PDB entry 9GO6 | electron microscopy, 2.90 A resolution | chains 6 and 8 of the 50 polymer chains in the assembly

# Chain 6 (and 8)
Molecule: Flagellar hook protein FlgE
Source organism: Salmonella enterica
Notes: chain 8 of this document is another copy of the same molecule, construct and numbering; everything in this record applies to it too
UniProt: A0A663DET8 (A0A663DET8_SALER); residues 1-403 here = UniProt positions 1-403
Sequence (403 residues; numbered 1 to 403; the number before each row is that of its first residue):
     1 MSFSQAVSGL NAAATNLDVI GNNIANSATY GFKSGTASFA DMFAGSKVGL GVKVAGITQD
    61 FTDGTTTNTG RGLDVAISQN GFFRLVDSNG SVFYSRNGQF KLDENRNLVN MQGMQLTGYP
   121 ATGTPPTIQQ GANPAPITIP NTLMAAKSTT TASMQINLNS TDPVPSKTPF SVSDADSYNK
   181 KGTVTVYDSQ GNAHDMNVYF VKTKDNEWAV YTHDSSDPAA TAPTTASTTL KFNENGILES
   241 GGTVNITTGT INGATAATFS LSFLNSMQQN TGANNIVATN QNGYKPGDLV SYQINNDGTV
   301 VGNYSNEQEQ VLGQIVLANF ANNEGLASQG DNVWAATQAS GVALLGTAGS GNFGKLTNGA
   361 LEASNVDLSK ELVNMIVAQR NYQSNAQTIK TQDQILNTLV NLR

# How chain 6 and chain 8 interact
Contacting residue pairs (68; chain 6 residue first):
  Asn16(6) - Lys47(8)
  Asp18(6) - Met1(8)  hydrogen bond (side chain-backbone)
  Asp18(6) - Ser2(8)  hydrogen bond (side chain-backbone)
  Asp18(6) - Gln5(8)
  Val19(6) - Lys47(8)
  Val19(6) - Val48(8)
  Val19(6) - Gly49(8)
  Gly21(6) - Gln5(8)
  Asn22(6) - Gln5(8)
  Asn22(6) - Leu50(8)
  Asn22(6) - Gly51(8)  hydrogen bond (side chain-backbone)
  Asn23(6) - Val48(8)
  Ile24(6) - Ser384(8)
  Ile24(6) - Asn385(8)
  Ala25(6) - Gln5(8)
  Ala25(6) - Val52(8)
  Asn26(6) - Phe39(8)
  Asn26(6) - Ala40(8)  hydrogen bond (side chain-backbone)
  Asn26(6) - Asp41(8)  hydrogen bond (side chain-backbone)
  Asn26(6) - Phe43(8)
  Asn26(6) - Val52(8)
  Ala28(6) - Phe39(8)  hydrophobic
  Thr29(6) - Phe39(8)
  Phe32(6) - Asp41(8)
  Phe32(6) - Phe43(8)  hydrophobic
  Phe32(6) - Val48(8)  hydrophobic
  Thr36(6) - Lys47(8)
  Gly56(6) - Lys47(8)
  Arg71(6) - Thr58(8)
  Arg71(6) - Glu324(8)  salt bridge
  Gln99(6) - Ser38(8)  hydrogen bond
  Phe100(6) - Glu324(8)
  Lys101(6) - Asn322(8)
  Lys101(6) - Glu324(8)
  Leu102(6) - Asn322(8)
  Glu104(6) - Ala321(8)
  Glu104(6) - Gln338(8)
  Glu104(6) - Ala339(8)
  Met111(6) - Ser38(8)
  Val290(6) - Asn352(8)
  Ala327(6) - Gly45(8)
  Ser328(6) - Phe43(8)
  Ser328(6) - Gly45(8)  hydrogen bond (side chain-backbone)
  Ser328(6) - Ser46(8)
  Ser328(6) - Lys47(8)
  Ser328(6) - Val48(8)  hydrogen bond (side chain-backbone)
  Gln329(6) - Phe43(8)
  Gln329(6) - Gly45(8)
  Gly330(6) - Phe43(8)  hydrogen bond (backbone-backbone)
  Asp331(6) - Ala40(8)
  Asp331(6) - Asp41(8)
  Asp331(6) - Met42(8)
  Asp331(6) - Phe43(8)
  Asp331(6) - Lys53(8)  salt bridge
  Asn332(6) - Phe39(8)
  Asn332(6) - Ala40(8)
  Asn332(6) - Asp41(8)  hydrogen bond (backbone-side chain)
  Asn332(6) - Phe43(8)
  Trp334(6) - Phe43(8)  hydrophobic
  Leu368(6) - Arg380(8)
  Leu368(6) - Ser384(8)
  Leu372(6) - Gln387(8)
  Met375(6) - Gln387(8)
  Met375(6) - Thr388(8)
  Met375(6) - Thr391(8)  hydrogen bond
  Tyr382(6) - Gln394(8)
  Tyr382(6) - Thr398(8)
  Lys390(6) - Asn401(8)  hydrogen bond (side chain-backbone)
Other interface residues (no listed pair), chain 6 (38 interface residues in all): Gly35, Ala37, Asp103, Ala378
Other interface residues (no listed pair), chain 8 (37 interface residues in all): Gly9, Ala44, Gly341

# Overview
The interface between chain 6 and chain 8 involves 38 residues on one side and 37 on the other; the contacts
include 12 hydrogen bonds and 2 salt bridges. Among the polar pairs are Arg71(6)-Glu324(8), Asp331(6)-Lys53(8)
and Asp18(6)-Met1(8).
Chain 6 and chain 8 are both Flagellar hook protein FlgE (Salmonella enterica); the structure, Salmonella
hook-filament junction complex, was determined by electron microscopy together with 9GNZ and 9GSX from the
same study.
